7BL1 - chains AAA and EEE of the 6 polymer chains in the assembly; structure by electron microscopy, 9.80 A resolution (very low resolution: no residue pairs are listed; an interface is given only as per-side residue counts).

Chain AAA:
Molecule: UV radiation resistance-associated gene protein
Organism: Homo sapiens
UniProt: Q9P2Y5 (UVRAG_HUMAN); residue numbers follow UniProt; this construct covers 1-699
Chain sequence (699 residues; each row starts with the number of its first residue):
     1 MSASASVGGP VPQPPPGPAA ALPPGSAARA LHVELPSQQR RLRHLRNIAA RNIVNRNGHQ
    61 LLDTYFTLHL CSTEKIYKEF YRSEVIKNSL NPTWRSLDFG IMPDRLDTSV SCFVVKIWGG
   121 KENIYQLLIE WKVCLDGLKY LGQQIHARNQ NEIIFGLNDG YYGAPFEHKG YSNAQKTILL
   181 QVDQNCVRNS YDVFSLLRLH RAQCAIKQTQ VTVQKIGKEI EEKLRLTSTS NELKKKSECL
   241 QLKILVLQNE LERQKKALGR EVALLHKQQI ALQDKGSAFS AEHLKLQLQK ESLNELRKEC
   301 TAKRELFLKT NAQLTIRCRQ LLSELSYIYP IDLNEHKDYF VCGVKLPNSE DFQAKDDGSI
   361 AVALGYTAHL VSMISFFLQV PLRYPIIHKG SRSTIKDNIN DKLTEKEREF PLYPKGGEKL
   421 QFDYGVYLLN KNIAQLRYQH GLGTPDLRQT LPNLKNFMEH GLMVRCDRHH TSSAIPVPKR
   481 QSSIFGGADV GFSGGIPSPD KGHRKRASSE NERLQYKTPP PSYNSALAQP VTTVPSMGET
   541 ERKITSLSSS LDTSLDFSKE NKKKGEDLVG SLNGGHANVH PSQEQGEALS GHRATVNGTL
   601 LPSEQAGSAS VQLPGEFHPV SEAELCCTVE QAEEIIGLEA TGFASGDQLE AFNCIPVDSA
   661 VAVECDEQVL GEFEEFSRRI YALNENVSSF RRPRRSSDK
Unresolved in the structure: 1-52, 164-172, 442-699
Curated features (UniProtKB/Swiss-Prot):
  - modified residue: Ser493 (Phosphoserine), Ser498 (Phosphoserine), Ser508 (Phosphoserine), Thr518 (Phosphothreonine), Ser522 (Phosphoserine), Ser549 (Phosphoserine), Ser550 (Phosphoserine), Ser571 (Phosphoserine), Ser582 (Phosphoserine), Ser689 (Phosphoserine)
  - mutagenesis: Ser498 (S498A: Abolishes phosphorylation by MTOR, decreases interaction with RUBCN, increases interaction with VPS16 and VPS39, promotes autophagosome maturation and endosome-lysosomal degradation of EGFR)

Chain EEE:
Molecule: Beclin-1
Organism: Homo sapiens
UniProt: Q14457 (BECN1_HUMAN); numbering as in UniProt (aligned over 1-450)
Chain sequence (450 residues; each row starts with the number of its first residue):
     1 MEGSKTSNNS TMQVSFVCQR CSQPLKLDTS FKILDRVTIQ ELTAPLLTTA QAKPGETQEE
    61 ETNSGEEPFI ETPRQDGVSR RFIPPARMMS TESANSFTLI GEASDGGTME NLSRRLKVTG
   121 DLFDIMSGQT DVDHPLCEEC TDTLLDQLDT QLNVTENECQ NYKRCLEILE QMNEDDSEQL
   181 QMELKELALE EERLIQELED VEKNRKIVAE NLEKVQAEAE RLDQEEAQYQ REYSEFKRQQ
   241 LELDDELKSV ENQMRYAQTQ LDKLKKTNVF NATFHIWHSG QFGTINNFRL GRLPSVPVEW
   301 NEINAAWGQT VLLLHALANK MGLKFQRYRL VPYGNHSYLE SLTDKSKELP LYCSGGLRFF
   361 WDNKFDHAMV AFLDCVQQFK EEVEKGETRF CLPYRMDVEK GKIEDTGGSG GSYSIKTQFN
   421 SEEQWTKALK FMLTNLKWGL AWVSSQFYNK
Unresolved in the structure: 1-112, 450
Curated features (UniProtKB/Swiss-Prot):
  - region: Trp425 to Lys450 (Required for membrane-association)
  - motif: Thr108 to Ser127 (BH3)
  - modified residue: Met1 (N-acetylmethionine), Ser15 (Phosphoserine), Ser30 (Phosphoserine), Ser90 (Phosphoserine), Ser93 (Phosphoserine), Ser96 (Phosphoserine), Thr119 (Phosphothreonine)
  - cross-link (Glycyl lysine isopeptide (Lys-Gly)): Lys402 (interchain with G-Cter in ubiquitin), Lys437 (interchain with G-Cter in ubiquitin)
  - mutagenesis: Ser90 (S90A: Complete loss of phosphorylation. Complete loss of phosphorylation and defective autophagic function; when associated with Ala-93), Ser93 (S93A: Partial loss of phosphorylation. Complete loss of phosphorylation and defective autophagic function; when associated with Ala-90), Leu112 (L112A: Weakly decreases interaction with MUHV-4 M11, greatly decreases interaction with BCL2L1 isoform Bcl-X(L)), Leu116 (L116A: Decreases interaction with BCL2L1 isoform Bcl-X(L)), Lys117 (K117A: Weakly decreases interaction with MUHV-4 M11, greatly decreases interaction with BCL2L1 isoform Bcl-X(L); K117R: Does not affect ubiquitination by the DCX(AMBRA1) complex), Gly120 to Asp121 (Weakly decreases interaction with MUHV-4 M11, disrupts interaction with BCL2L1 isoform Bcl-X(L)), Gly120 (G120E: Decreases interaction with MUHV-4 M11, disrupts interaction with BCL2L1 isoform Bcl-X(L)), Asp121 (D121A: No effect on interaction with MUHV-4 M11, disrupts interaction with BCL2L1 isoform Bcl-X(L)), Phe123 (F123A: Weakly decreases interaction with MUHV-4 M11, disrupts interaction with BCL2 and decreases interaction with BCL2L1 isoform Bcl-X(L). Reduces interaction with BCL2L10), Asp133 (D133A: Abolishes in vitro cleavage by CASP3 and CASP8; when associated with A-149; D133A: Abolishes in vitro cleavage by CASP8; when associated with A-146), Asp146 (D146A: Abolishes in vitro cleavage by CASP8; when associated with A-133), Asp149 (D149A: Abolishes in vitro cleavage by CASP3 and CASP8; when associated with A-133; D149E: Abolishes in vitro cleavage by CASP3), 4 further mutagenesis entries in UniProt

Interface between chain AAA and chain EEE:
At this resolution (10 A) residue pairs are not listed: 12 residues of chain AAA and 16 of chain EEE lie at the interface.

Overview:
12 residues of chain AAA and 16 residues of chain EEE are in contact. Curated annotation (UniProt) lists one
mutagenesis site on chain AAA; 15 mutagenesis sites on chain EEE.
Here chain AAA is UV radiation resistance-associated gene protein and chain EEE is Beclin-1, both from Homo
sapiens. Entry 7BL1 (human complex II-BATS bound to membrane-attached Rab5a-GTP) was determined by electron
microscopy.
